8B27 - chains A and B; structure by X-ray diffraction, 2.45 A resolution.

[Chain A (and B)]
Protein: Dehydroprecondylocarpine acetate synthase
From: Catharanthus roseus
Notes: EC 1.1.1.-; chain B of this document is another copy of the same molecule, construct and numbering; everything in this record applies to it too
Reference sequence: A0A1B1FHP3 (DPAS_CATRO); residue numbers follow UniProt; this construct covers 1-365
Amino-acid sequence (365 residues; numbered 1 to 365; the number before each row is that of its first residue):
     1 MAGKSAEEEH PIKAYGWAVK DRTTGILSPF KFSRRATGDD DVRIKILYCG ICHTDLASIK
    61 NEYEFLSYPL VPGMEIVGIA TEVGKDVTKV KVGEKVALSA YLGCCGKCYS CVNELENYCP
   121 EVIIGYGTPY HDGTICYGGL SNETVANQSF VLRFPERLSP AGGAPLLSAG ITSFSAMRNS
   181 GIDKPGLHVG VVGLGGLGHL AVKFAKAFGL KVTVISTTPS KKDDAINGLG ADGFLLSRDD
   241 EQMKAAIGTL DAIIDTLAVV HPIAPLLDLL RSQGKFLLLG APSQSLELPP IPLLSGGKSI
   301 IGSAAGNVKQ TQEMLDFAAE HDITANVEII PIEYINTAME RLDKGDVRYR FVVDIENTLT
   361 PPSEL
Disordered / not traced: 1-11, 102-135, 364-365 (chain B: 1-9, 103-135, 365)
Swiss-Prot annotation at these positions:
  - binding site (Zn(2+)): Cys105, Cys108, Cys111, Cys119
  - binding site (NADP(+)): Leu194, Gly196, Leu197, Ser216, Thr217, Thr218, Lys221, Leu279, Ala281, Ser303, Ala305, Arg350
  - glycosylation (N-linked (GlcNAc...) asparagine): Asn142, Asn147
  - mutagenesis: Thr54 (T54A: Normal activity; T54F: Abolished activity), Met74 (M74H: Conserved ability to reduce precondylocarpine, but decreased accumulation of over reduced vincadifformine product), Ser168 (S168C: Conserved ability to reduce precondylocarpine, but increased accumulation of over reduced vincadifformine product)
Reported in the primary citation:
  - mutagenesis - M74H, S168C: unchanged catalytic activity on precondylocarpine acetate
  - mutagenesis - H53A, T54A: unchanged catalytic activity
  - mutagenesis - T54A, T54F: abolished catalytic activity on strictosidine aglycone
  - catalytic residues: Thr54

[Chain A / chain B interface]
Pairs across the interface - 21 pairs, chain A then chain B:
  Glu156(A) with Ile329(B)
  Arg157(A) with Ser159(B), hydrogen bond (backbone-side chain); Val327(B); Ile329(B)
  Ser159(A) with Arg157(B), hydrogen bond (side chain-backbone); Ser159(B)
  Lys203(A) with Asp322(B), salt bridge
  Lys206(A) with Asn227(B)
  Gly209(A) with Asn227(B)
  Ile226(A) with Lys206(B)
  Asn227(A) with Lys206(B); Gly209(B)
  Asp322(A) with Lys203(B), salt bridge; Thr324(B), hydrogen bond; Ala325(B); Asn326(B)
  Thr324(A) with Asp322(B), hydrogen bond
  Ala325(A) with Asp322(B)
  Val327(A) with Arg157(B)
  Ile329(A) with Glu156(B); Arg157(B)
Other interface residues (no listed pair), chain A (17 interface residues in all): Leu158, Glu320, His321, Asn326
Other interface residues (no listed pair), chain B (15 interface residues in all): Leu158, His321

[Overview]
17 residues of chain A and 15 residues of chain B are in contact; the contacts include 4 hydrogen bonds and 2
salt bridges. Polar contacts include Lys203(A)-Asp322(B), Arg157(A)-Ser159(B) and Asp322(A)-Thr324(B). From
the paper: the catalytic residue Thr54(A); T54A and T54F of chain A abolish catalytic activity on
strictosidine aglycone; 5 substitutions were tested in all.
Chain A and chain B are both Dehydroprecondylocarpine acetate synthase (Catharanthus roseus); the structure,
Dihydroprecondylocarpine acetate synthase from Catharanthus roseus, was determined by X-ray diffraction,
deposited together with 8A3N, 8B1V, 8B25 and 8B26.
